PDB entry 7AIG | X-ray diffraction, 2.95 A resolution | chains A and P of the 4 polymer chains in the assembly

[Chain A]
Protein: Gag-Pol polyprotein
Source organism: Human immunodeficiency virus type 1 BH10
Notes: EC 3.4.23.16, 2.7.7.49, 2.7.7.7, 3.1.26.13, 3.1.13.2, 2.7.7.-, 3.1.-.-
UniProt: P03366 (POL_HV1B1); residues 1-554 here correspond to UniProt positions 600-1153 (UniProt number = residue number + 599)
Chain sequence (556 residues; numbered -1 to 554; the number before each row is that of its first residue; numbers below 1 keep their minus sign (Met-1 is residue -1)):
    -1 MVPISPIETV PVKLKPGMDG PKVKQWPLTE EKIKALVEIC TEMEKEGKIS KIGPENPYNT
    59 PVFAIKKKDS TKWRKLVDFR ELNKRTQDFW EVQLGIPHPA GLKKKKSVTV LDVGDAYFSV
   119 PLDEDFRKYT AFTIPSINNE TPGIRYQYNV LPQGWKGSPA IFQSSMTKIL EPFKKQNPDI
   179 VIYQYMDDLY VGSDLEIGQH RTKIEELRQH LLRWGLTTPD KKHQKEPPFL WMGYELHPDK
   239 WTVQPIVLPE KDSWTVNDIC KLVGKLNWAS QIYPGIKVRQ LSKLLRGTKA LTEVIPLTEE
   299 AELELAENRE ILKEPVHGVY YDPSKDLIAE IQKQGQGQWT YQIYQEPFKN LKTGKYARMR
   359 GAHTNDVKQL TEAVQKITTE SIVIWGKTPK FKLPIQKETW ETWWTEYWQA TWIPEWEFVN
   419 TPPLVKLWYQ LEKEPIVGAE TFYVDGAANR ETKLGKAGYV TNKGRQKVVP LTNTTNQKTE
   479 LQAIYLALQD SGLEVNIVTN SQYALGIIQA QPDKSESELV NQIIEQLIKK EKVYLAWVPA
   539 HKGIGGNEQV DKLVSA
Not modelled in the structure: -1
Sequence notes: initiating methionine (-1); expression tag (0); engineered mutation Cys258 (Gln857 in P03366), Ser280 (Cys879 in P03366), Asn498 (Asp1097 in P03366)
Swiss-Prot annotation at these positions:
  - region: Phe227 to His235 (RT 'primer grip')
  - motif: Trp398 to Trp414 (Tryptophan repeat motif)
  - binding site (Mg(2+)): Asp110, Asp185, Asp186, Asp443, Glu478, Asp549
  - site: Trp401 (Essential for RT p66/p51 heterodimerization), Trp414 (Essential for RT p66/p51 heterodimerization), Phe440, Tyr441 (Cleavage)

[Chain P]
Molecule: 21-nt DNA strand
Sequence (21 nucleotides; each row starts with the number of its first residue):
   802 ACAGTCCCTG TTCGGXCGCC X
Not modelled in the structure: 802
Modified positions: MRG (N2-(3-mercaptopropyl)-2'-deoxyguanosine-5'-monophosphate) at position 817; DDG (2',3'-dideoxy-guanosine-5'-monophosphate) at position 822

[Chain A / chain P interface]
Pairs across the interface (30; chain A residue first):
  Tyr115(A) - DDG_822(P)  base contact
  Tyr183(A) - DC821(P)  hydrogen bond to the base
  Tyr183(A) - DDG_822(P)  sugar contact
  Met184(A) - DDG_822(P)  sugar contact
  Asp185(A) - DDG_822(P)  sugar contact
  Met230(A) - DC821(P)  sugar contact
  Gly231(A) - DC821(P)  phosphate contact
  Asn255(A) - DC818(P)  sugar contact
  Cys258(A) - DC818(P)  sugar contact
  Lys259(A) - DC818(P)  phosphate contact
  Lys259(A) - DG819(P)  phosphate contact
  Gly262(A) - DG819(P)  sugar contact
  Lys263(A) - DG819(P)  phosphate contact
  Lys263(A) - DC820(P)  phosphate contact
  Trp266(A) - DC820(P)  sugar contact
  Leu289(A) - MRG_817(P)  sugar contact
  Gly359(A) - DG811(P)  phosphate contact
  Ala360(A) - DG811(P)  hydrogen bond to the phosphate
  His361(A) - DT810(P)  salt bridge to the phosphate
  Arg448(A) - DT806(P)  hydrogen bond to the base
  Arg448(A) - DC807(P)  hydrogen bond to the sugar
  Lys451(A) - DC808(P)  salt bridge to the phosphate
  Thr473(A) - DC808(P)  hydrogen bond to the phosphate
  Thr473(A) - DC809(P)  hydrogen bond to the phosphate
  Gln475(A) - DC808(P)  phosphate contact
  Gln475(A) - DC809(P)  sugar contact
  Lys476(A) - DC809(P)  phosphate contact
  Tyr501(A) - DC809(P)  phosphate contact
  Tyr501(A) - DT810(P)  hydrogen bond to the phosphate
  Ile505(A) - DT810(P)  phosphate contact
Also at the interface, not in a pair above, chain A (27 interface residues in all): Ile94, Asp186, Gln242, Arg356
Also at the interface, not in a pair above, chain P (13 interface residues in all): DT813

[In short]
The interface between chain A and chain P involves 27 residues on one side and 13 on the other; the contacts
include 7 hydrogen bonds and 2 salt bridges. Polar pairs include Tyr183(A)-DC821(P), Arg448(A)-DT806(P) and
Arg448(A)-DC807(P). From UniProt: 6 Mg2+-binding residues on chain A.
Here chain A is Gag-Pol polyprotein (Human immunodeficiency virus type 1 BH10) and chain P is a 21-nt DNA
strand. Entry 7AIG (HIV-1 reverse transcriptase complex with DNA and L-glutamate tenofovir) was determined by
X-ray diffraction (same publication as 7AHX, 7AID, 7AIF, 7AII and 7AIJ).
